Entry 6ORN (electron microscopy, 4.05 A resolution (low resolution: residue-level contacts below are approximate; hydrogen-bond / salt-bridge calls are withheld)); this record covers chains K and F of the 12 polymer chains in the assembly.

# Chain K
Molecule: RC1 variant of HIV-1 Env glycoprotein gp120
Source organism: Human immunodeficiency virus 1
Amino-acid sequence (481 residues; row label = number of the first residue in the row; note: 12 numbers in that range are skipped by the numbering (no residue carries them; nothing is unmodelled there); a row labelled like 185A-185I holds insertion residues (185A, then the next letters in order)):
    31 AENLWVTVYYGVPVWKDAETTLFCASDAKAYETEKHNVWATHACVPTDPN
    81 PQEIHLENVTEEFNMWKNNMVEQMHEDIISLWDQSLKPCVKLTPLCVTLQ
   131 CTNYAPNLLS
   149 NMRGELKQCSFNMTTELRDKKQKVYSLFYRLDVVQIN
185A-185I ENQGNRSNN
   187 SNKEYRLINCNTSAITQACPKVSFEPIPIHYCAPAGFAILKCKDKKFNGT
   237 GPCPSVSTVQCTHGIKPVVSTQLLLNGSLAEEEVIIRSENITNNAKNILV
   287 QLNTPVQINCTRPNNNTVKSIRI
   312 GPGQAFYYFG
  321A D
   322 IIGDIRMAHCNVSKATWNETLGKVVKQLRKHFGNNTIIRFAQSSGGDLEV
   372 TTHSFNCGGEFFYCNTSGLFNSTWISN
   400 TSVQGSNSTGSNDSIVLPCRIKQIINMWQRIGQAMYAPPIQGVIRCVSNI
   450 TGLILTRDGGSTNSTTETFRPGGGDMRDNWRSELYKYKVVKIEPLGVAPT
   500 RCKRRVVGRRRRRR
Not modelled in the structure: 58-65, 78-80, 185A-185I, 400-410, 506-513
Disulfide bonds: Cys54-Cys74, Cys119-Cys205, Cys126-Cys196, Cys131-Cys157, Cys218-Cys247, Cys228-Cys239, Cys296-Cys331, Cys378-Cys445, Cys385-Cys418
Covalent attachments: N-acetylglucosamine (NAG) linked to Asn88, Asn160, Asn197, Asn234, Asn262, Asn276, Asn295, Asn301, Asn339, Asn355, Asn386, Asn392, Asn448; glycan linked to Asn332
From the paper describing this entry:
  - post-translational modification sites: Asn332

# Chain F
Molecule: 10-1074 antibody Fab heavy chain
Source organism: Homo sapiens
Notes: antibody fragment or engineered binder
Amino-acid sequence (238 residues; each row starts with the number of its first residue; a row labelled like 82A-82C holds insertion residues (82A, then the next letters in order)):
     1 QVQLQESGPGLVKPSETLSVTCSVSGDSMNNYYWTWIRQSPGKGLEWIGY
    51 ISDRESATYNPSLNSRVVISRDTSKNQLSLKL
82A-82C NSV
    83 TPADTAVYYCATARRGQR
100A-100P IYGVVSFGEFFYYYSM
   101 DVWGKGTTVTVSSASTKGPSVFPLAPSSKSTSGGTAALGCLVKDYFPEPV
   151 TVSWNSGALTSGVHTFPAVLQSSGLYSLSSVVTVPSSSLGTQTYICNVNH
   201 KPSNTKVDKRVEPKSCDKT
Not modelled in the structure: 115-219
Disulfide bonds: Cys22-Cys92

# Chain K / chain F interface
Contacting residue pairs (5; chain K residue first):
  Ser140(K) - Gly100H(F)
  Asn149(K) - Phe100G(F)
  Arg327(K) - Glu100I(F)
  Met328(K) - Phe100G(F)
  Pro417(K) - Phe100G(F)
Interface residues without a listed pair, chain K (8 interface residues in all): Leu139, Asp325, Ile326
Interface residues without a listed pair, chain F (5 interface residues in all): Tyr100B, Gly100C

# Summary
8 residues of chain K and 5 residues of chain F are in contact. Covalently linked N-acetylglucosamine: at
Asn88(K), Asn160(K), Asn197(K), Asn234(K), Asn262(K) and Asn276(K) and 7 more. From the paper: a modification
site at Asn332(K).
Here chain K is RC1 variant of HIV-1 Env glycoprotein gp120 (Human immunodeficiency virus 1) and chain F is
10-1074 antibody Fab heavy chain (Homo sapiens). Entry 6ORN (Modified BG505 SOSIP-based immunogen RC1 in
complex with the elicited V3-glycan patch bNAb 10-1074) was determined by electron microscopy (same
publication as 6ORP and 6ORQ).
